Entry 7OHA (electron microscopy, 2.90 A resolution); this record covers chains C and J of the 13 polymer chains in the assembly.

Chain C:
Molecule: Histone H2A
From: Xenopus laevis
UniProtKB: Q6AZJ8 (Q6AZJ8_XENLA); residues 1-129 here correspond to UniProt positions 2-130 (UniProt number = residue number + 1)
Chain sequence (129 residues; row label = number of the first residue in the row):
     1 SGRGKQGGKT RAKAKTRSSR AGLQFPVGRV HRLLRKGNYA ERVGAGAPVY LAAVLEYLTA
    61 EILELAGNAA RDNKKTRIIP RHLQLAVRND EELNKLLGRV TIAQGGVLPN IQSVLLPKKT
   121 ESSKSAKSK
Not modelled in the structure: 1-10, 120-129

Chain J:
Molecule: 145-nt DNA strand
From: synthetic construct
Sequence (145 nucleotides; numbered -72 to 72; the number before each row is that of its first residue; numbers below 1 keep their minus sign (DA-72 is residue -72)):
   -72 ATCGATGTAT ATATCTGACA CGTGCCTGGA GACTAGGGAG TAATCCCCTT GGCGGTTAAA
   -12 ACGCGGGGGA CAGCGCGTAC GTGCGTTTAA GCGGTGCTAG AGCTGTCTAC GACCAATTGA
    48 GCGGCCTCGG CACCGGGATT CTGAT
Not modelled in the structure: -72 to -50

How chain C and chain J interact:
Pairs across the interface (18; chain C residue first):
  Arg11(C) with DA43(J), base contact; DT44(J), hydrogen bond to the sugar
  Thr16(C) with DA47(J), sugar contact
  Arg29(C) with DG48(J), hydrogen bond to the phosphate; DC49(J), salt bridge to the phosphate
  Glu41(C) with DA39(J), sugar contact
  Arg42(C) with DG38(J), hydrogen bond to the sugar; DA39(J), phosphate contact
  Val43(C) with DG38(J), sugar contact; DA39(J), hydrogen bond to the phosphate
  Gly44(C) with DG38(J), phosphate contact
  Ala45(C) with DG38(J), phosphate contact
  Lys75(C) with DC58(J), phosphate contact; DA59(J), salt bridge to the phosphate
  Thr76(C) with DG57(J), hydrogen bond to the phosphate; DC58(J), hydrogen bond to the phosphate
  Arg77(C) with DG57(J), hydrogen bond to the sugar; DC58(J), hydrogen bond to the phosphate
Also at the interface, not in a pair above, chain C (14 interface residues in all): Lys13, His31, Arg35
Also at the interface, not in a pair above, chain J (11 interface residues in all): DG46

In short:
The interface between chain C and chain J involves 14 residues on one side and 11 on the other, with 8
hydrogen bonds and 2 salt bridges. Polar contacts include Arg11(C)-DT44(J), Arg42(C)-DG38(J) and
Arg77(C)-DG57(J).
Chain C is Histone H2A (Xenopus laevis) and chain J is a 145-nt DNA strand (synthetic construct); the
structure, nucleosome with TBP and TFIIA bound at SHL +2, was determined by electron microscopy together with
7OH9, 7OHB and 7OHC from the same study.
